PDB entry 6R49 | X-ray diffraction, 2.21 A resolution | chain A

# Chain A
Name: Aurora kinase A
From: Homo sapiens
Notes: EC 2.7.11.1
Reference sequence: O14965 (AURKA_HUMAN); residues 122-403 here = UniProt positions 122-403
Chain sequence (285 residues; row label = number of the first residue in the row):
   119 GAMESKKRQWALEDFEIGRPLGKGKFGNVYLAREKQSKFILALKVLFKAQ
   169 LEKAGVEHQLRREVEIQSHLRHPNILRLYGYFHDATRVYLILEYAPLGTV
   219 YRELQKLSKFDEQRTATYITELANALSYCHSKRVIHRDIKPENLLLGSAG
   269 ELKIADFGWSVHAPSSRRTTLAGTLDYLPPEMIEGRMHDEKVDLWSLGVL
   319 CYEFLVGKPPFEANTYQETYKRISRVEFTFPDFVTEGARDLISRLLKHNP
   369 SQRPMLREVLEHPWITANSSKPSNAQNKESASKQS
Unresolved in the structure: 119-126, 286-290, 392-403
Modified / non-standard residues: Thr-288 (phosphothreonine; TPO)
Sequence notes: expression tag (119-121); engineered mutation Ala-290 (Cys in O14965), Ala-393 (Cys in O14965)
Ion coordination: Mg2+ site 1: Asn-261, Asp-274 (together with ADP); Mg2+ site 2: Asp-274 (together with ADP)
Small-molecule neighbours:
  - ADP (adenosine-5'-diphosphate): Leu-139, Gly-140, Lys-141, Gly-142, Lys-143, Phe-144, Gly-145, Val-147, Ala-160, Lys-162, Leu-194, Leu-210, Glu-211, Tyr-212, Ala-213, Thr-217, Glu-260, Asn-261, Leu-263, Asp-274
  - JSB ((1S,10S)-12-cyclopropyl-1-oxidanyl-10-propan-2-yl-9,12-diazatricyclo[8.2.1.02,7]trideca-2(7),3,5-trien-11-one): Lys-166, Leu-169, Glu-175, Leu-178, Arg-179, Val-182, Tyr-199, His-201, Val-206
Curated features (UniProtKB/Swiss-Prot):
  - region: His-280 to Leu-289, Gly-291 to Leu-293 (Activation segment)
  - active site: Asp-256 (Proton acceptor)
  - binding site (ATP): Lys-143, Lys-162, Glu-211 to Ala-213, Glu-260, Asn-261, Asp-274
  - modified residue: Thr-287 (Phosphothreonine), Thr-288 (Phosphothreonine), Ser-342 (Phosphoserine)
  - cross-link: Lys-258 (Glycyl lysine isopeptide (Lys-Gly) (interchain with G-Cter in SUMO2))
  - natural variant: Ser-155 (S155R: In a colorectal adenocarcinoma sample), Val-174 (V174M: In a metastatic melanoma sample)
  - mutagenesis: Lys-162 (K162R: Loss of kinase activity), Phe-165 (F165A: Decreases the interaction with phosphatase type 1 isoforms), Gly-198 (G198N: Reduces interaction with TPX2. Reduces kinase activity tenfold. Promotes interaction with the AURKB binding partners INCENP and BIRC5 that are normally not bound by AURKA), Arg-205 (R205A: Reduces ubiquitination and proteasomal degradation), Asp-274 (D274N: Abolishes cilia disassembly and kinase activity), Thr-287 (T287A: No direct effect on catalytic activity; T287E: Enhances interaction with TPX2), Thr-288 (T288A: Reduces cilia disassembly and kinase activity; T288D: Mimics phosphorylation state and increases kinase activity), Tyr-334 (Y334A: Reduces binding to MYCN), Gln-335 (Q335A: Reduces binding to MYCN), Phe-346 (F346A: Decreases the interaction with phosphatase type 1 isoforms)
What the authors report for this chain:
  - binding site for JSB: Lys-166, Arg-179, Tyr-199

# In short
Chain A binds ADP and compound JSB. The Mg2+ site 1 is built by Asn-261 and Asp-274. From UniProt: active-site
residue Asp-256, 8 ATP-binding residues and 10 mutagenesis sites. The paper reports a binding site for JSB at
Lys-166, Arg-179 and Tyr-199.
Chain A is Aurora kinase A (Homo sapiens); the structure, Aurora-A in complex with shape-diverse fragment 39,
was determined by X-ray diffraction, deposited together with 6R4A, 6R4B, 6R4D and 6R4C.
